Entry 7MJ0 (X-ray diffraction, 3.01 A resolution); this record covers chains A and B.

== Chain A (and B) ==
Molecule: Pyridinium-3,5-biscarboxylic acid mononucleotide synthase
Source organism: Lactobacillus plantarum
Notes: EC 2.5.1.143; chain B of this document is another copy of the same molecule, construct and numbering; everything in this record applies to it too
Reference sequence: F9UST0 (LARB_LACPL); numbering as in UniProt (aligned over 1-246)
Amino-acid sequence (256 residues; each row starts with the number of its first residue):
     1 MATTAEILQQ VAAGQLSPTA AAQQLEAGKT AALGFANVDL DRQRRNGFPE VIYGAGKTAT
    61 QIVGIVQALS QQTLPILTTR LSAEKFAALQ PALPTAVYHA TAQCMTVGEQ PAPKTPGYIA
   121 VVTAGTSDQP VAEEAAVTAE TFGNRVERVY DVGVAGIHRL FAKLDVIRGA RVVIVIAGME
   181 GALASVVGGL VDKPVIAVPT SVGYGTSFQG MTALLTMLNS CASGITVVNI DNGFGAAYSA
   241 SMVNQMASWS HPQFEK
Unresolved in the structure: 1-43, 74, 247-256 (chain B: 1-43, 204, 247-256)
Sequence notes: expression tag (247-256)
Bound ions: Mg2+ site 1: D151 (together with adenosine monophosphate); Mg2+ site 2: G188, V191, S223
Small-molecule neighbours: adenosine monophosphate (AMP): V51, I52, Y53, K57, T79, R80, G125, T126, S127, E134, D151, A155, Y204, N232, F234
What the authors report for this chain:
  - conformationally variable residues (order/disorder transition): E180
  - mutagenesis - D128A, E180Q, C221A, C221S: abolished catalytic activity
  - mutagenesis - E180A: decreased expression
  - mutagenesis - E180D, Y204F: decreased catalytic activity
  - mutagenesis - Y53F: unchanged catalytic activity
  - mutagenesis - S127A: decreased catalytic activity (carboxylation activity)
  - mutagenesis - S127A (greater than 90%): decreased catalytic activity (nonproductive hydrolysis activity)
  - catalytic residues: S127, D151, E180 (proposed by the authors, not directly observed)
  - mutagenesis - S127A (0.0089 s-1): decreased catalytic activity on NaAD

== Chain A / chain B interface ==
Contacting residue pairs (46):
  N46(A) with D192(B), hydrogen bond
  R171(A) with M246(B)
  D192(A) with N46(B); Y238(B); M242(B)
  K193(A) with M242(B)
  P194(A) with M242(B), hydrophobic; M246(B)
  I196(A) with T226(B)
  L214(A) with L218(B), hydrophobic
  L218(A) with L214(B), hydrophobic; V228(B); N229(B)
  C221(A) with N229(B); N232(B)
  A222(A) with N232(B); F234(B)
  S223(A) with Y238(B)
  G224(A) with Y238(B); S239(B); M242(B)
  I225(A) with S239(B), hydrogen bond (backbone-side chain)
  T226(A) with I196(B); T226(B), hydrogen bond; V227(B); S239(B)
  V227(A) with L218(B); T226(B); V227(B), hydrogen bond (backbone-backbone)
  V228(A) with L218(B); T226(B)
  N229(A) with L218(B); N219(B), hydrogen bond
  F234(A) with S223(B)
  Y238(A) with S223(B); G224(B)
  S239(A) with G224(B); I225(B)
  M242(A) with D192(B); K193(B); P194(B)
  V243(A) with V243(B), hydrophobic; M246(B)
  M246(A) with R171(B), hydrogen bond (backbone-side chain); V243(B); M246(B)
Other interface residues (no listed pair), chain A (24 interface residues in all): F48
Other interface residues (no listed pair), chain B (24 interface residues in all): G235

== Summary ==
Chain A and chain B each contribute 24 residues to their interface, with 6 hydrogen bonds. Polar pairs include
N46(A)-D192(B), I225(A)-S239(B) and T226(A)-T226(B). Ligands of chain A: adenosine monophosphate. From the
paper: catalytic residues S127(A), D151(A) and E180(A); D128A, E180Q and C221A of chain A, among others,
abolish catalytic activity; 9 substitutions were tested in all.
Chain A and chain B are both Pyridinium-3,5-biscarboxylic acid mononucleotide synthase (Lactobacillus
plantarum); the structure, LarB, a carboxylase/hydrolase involved in synthesis of the cofactor for lactate
racemase, in complex with adenosine ..., was determined by X-ray diffraction together with 7MJ1 and 7MJ2 from
the same study.
